PDB entry 6F5L | X-ray diffraction, 1.63 A resolution | chain A

[Chain A]
Molecule: Glutamate carboxypeptidase 2
From: Homo sapiens
Notes: EC 3.4.17.21
Reference sequence: Q04609 (FOLH1_HUMAN); residues 44-750 here = UniProt positions 44-750
Sequence (707 residues; numbered 44 to 750; the number before each row is that of its first residue):
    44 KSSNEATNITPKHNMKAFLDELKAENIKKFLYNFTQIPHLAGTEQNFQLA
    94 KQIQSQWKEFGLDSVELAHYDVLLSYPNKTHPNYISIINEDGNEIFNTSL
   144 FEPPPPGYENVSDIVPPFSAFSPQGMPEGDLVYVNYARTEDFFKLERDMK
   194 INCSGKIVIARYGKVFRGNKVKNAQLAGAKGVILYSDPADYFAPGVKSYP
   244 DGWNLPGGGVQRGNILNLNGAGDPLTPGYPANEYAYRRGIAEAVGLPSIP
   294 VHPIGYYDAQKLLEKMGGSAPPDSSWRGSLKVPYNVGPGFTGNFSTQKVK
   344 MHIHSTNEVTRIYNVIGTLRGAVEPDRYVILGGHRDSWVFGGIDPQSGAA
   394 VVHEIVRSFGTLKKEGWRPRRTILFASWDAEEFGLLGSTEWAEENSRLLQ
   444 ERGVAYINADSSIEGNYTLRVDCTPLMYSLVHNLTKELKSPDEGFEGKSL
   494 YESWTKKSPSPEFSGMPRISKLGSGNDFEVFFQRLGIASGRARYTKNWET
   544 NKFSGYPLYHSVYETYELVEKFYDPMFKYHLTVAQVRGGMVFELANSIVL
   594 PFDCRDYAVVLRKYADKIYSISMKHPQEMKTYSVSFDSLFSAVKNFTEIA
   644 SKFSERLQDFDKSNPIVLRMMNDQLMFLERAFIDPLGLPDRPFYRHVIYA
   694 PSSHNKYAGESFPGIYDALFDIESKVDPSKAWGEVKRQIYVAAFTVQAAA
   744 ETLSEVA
Unresolved in the structure: 44-54, 541-543
Covalently attached groups: N-acetylglucosamine (NAG) linked to Asn76, Asn121, Asn140, Asn195, Asn459; glycan linked to Asn476, Asn638
Ion coordination: Ca2+: Thr269, Tyr272, Glu433, Glu436; Zn2+ site 1: His377, Asp387, Asp453; Zn2+ site 2: Asp387, Glu425, His553 (together with CQB)
Small-molecule neighbours: CQB ((2S)-2-[[(2S)-4-methyl-1-oxidanyl-1-oxidanylidene-pentan-2-yl]carbamoyloxy]pentanedioic acid): Phe209, Arg210, Gly256, Asn257, Asp387, Glu424, Glu425, Gly427, Leu428, Asp453, Gly518, Asn519, Arg534, Arg536, Lys545, Phe546, Gly548, Tyr552, His553, Lys699, Tyr700
Curated features (UniProtKB/Swiss-Prot):
  - active site: Glu424 (Nucleophile), Ser628 (Charge relay system), Asp666 (Charge relay system), His689 (Charge relay system)
  - binding site (substrate): Arg210, Asn257, Glu424, Ser517, Gly518, Asn519, Arg534 to Arg536, Tyr552, His553, Lys699, Tyr700
  - binding site (Ca(2+)): Thr269, Tyr272, Glu433, Glu436
  - binding site (Zn(2+)): His377, Asp387, Glu425, Asp453, His553
  - glycosylation (N-linked (GlcNAc...) asparagine): Asn51, Asn76, Asn121, Asn140, Asn153, Asn195, Asn336, Asn459, Asn476, Asn638
  - natural variant: His475 (H475Y: Correlates with lower folate and higher homocysteine levels)
  - mutagenesis: Asn51 (N51A: Loss of glycosylation. Reduces enzyme activity), Asn76 (N76A: Loss of glycosylation. Reduces enzyme activity), Asn121 (N121A: Loss of glycosylation. Severely reduced enzyme activity), Asn140 (N140A: Loss of glycosylation. Severely reduced enzyme activity), Asn153 (N153A: Loss of glycosylation. Severely reduced enzyme activity), Asn195 (N195A: Loss of glycosylation. Severely reduced enzyme activity), Asn336 (N336A: Loss of glycosylation. Reduces enzyme activity), His377 (H377A/G/Q: Complete loss of activity), Asp379 (D379E/N: Complete loss of activity), Asp387 (D387E/L: Complete loss of activity; D387N: No effect on enzyme activity), Pro388 (P388A: No effect on enzyme activity), Glu424 (E424A: Complete loss of activity; E424D: Reduces enzyme activity; E424Q: Reduces enzyme activity), 7 further mutagenesis entries in UniProt
Reported in the primary citation:
  - binding site for CQB: Ser454, Ser517, Arg534, Arg536

[Overview]
Chain A binds compound CQB. Covalently linked N-acetylglucosamine: at Asn76, Asn121, Asn140, Asn195, Asn459
and Asn476 and 1 more. Curated annotation (UniProt) lists 4 active-site residues, 13 substrate-binding
residues, 4 Ca2+-binding residues and 5 Zn2+-binding residues. The paper reports a binding site for CQB at
Ser454, Ser517 and Arg534 among others.
Chain A is Glutamate carboxypeptidase 2 (Homo sapiens); the structure, X-ray structure of human glutamate
carboxypeptidase II (GCPII) in complex with a inhibitor JHU2379, was determined by X-ray diffraction,
deposited together with 6FE5, 6EZ9 and 6ETY.
